3FCU - chains A and B; structure by X-ray diffraction, 2.90 A resolution.

[Chain A]
Molecule: Integrin, alpha 2b
From: Homo sapiens
Notes: fragment: headpiece
UniProt: Q17R67 (Q17R67_HUMAN); residues 1-457 here correspond to UniProt positions 32-488 (UniProt number = residue number + 31)
Chain sequence (457 residues; row label = number of the first residue in the row):
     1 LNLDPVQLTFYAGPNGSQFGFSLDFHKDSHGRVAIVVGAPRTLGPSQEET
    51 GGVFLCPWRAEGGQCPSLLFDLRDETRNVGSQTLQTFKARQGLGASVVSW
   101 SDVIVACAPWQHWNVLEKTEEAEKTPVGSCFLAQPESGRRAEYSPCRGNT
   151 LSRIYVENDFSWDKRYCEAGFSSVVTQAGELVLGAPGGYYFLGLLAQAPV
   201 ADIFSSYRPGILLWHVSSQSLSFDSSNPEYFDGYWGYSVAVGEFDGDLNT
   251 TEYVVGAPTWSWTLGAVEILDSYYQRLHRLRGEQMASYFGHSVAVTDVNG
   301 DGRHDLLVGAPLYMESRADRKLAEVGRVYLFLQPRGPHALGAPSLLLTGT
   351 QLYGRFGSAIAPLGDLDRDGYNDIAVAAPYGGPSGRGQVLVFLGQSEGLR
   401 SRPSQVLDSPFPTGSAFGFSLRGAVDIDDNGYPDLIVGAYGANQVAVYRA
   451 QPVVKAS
Cystine bridges: Cys56-Cys65, Cys107-Cys130, Cys146-Cys167
Covalently attached groups: N-acetylglucosamine (NAG) linked to Asn15
Bound ions: Ca2+ site 1: Glu243, Asp245, Asp247, Thr250, Glu252; Ca2+ site 2: Asp297, Asn299, Asp301, Arg303, Asp305; Ca2+ site 3: Asp365, Asp367, Asp369, Tyr371, Asp373; Ca2+ site 4: Asp426, Asp428, Asn430, Tyr432, Asp434

[Chain B]
Molecule: Integrin beta-3
From: Homo sapiens
UniProt: P05106 (ITB3_HUMAN); residues 1-461 here correspond to UniProt positions 27-487 (UniProt number = residue number + 26)
Chain sequence (461 residues; numbered 1 to 461; the number before each row is that of its first residue):
     1 GPNICTTRGVSSCQQCLAVSPMCAWCSDEALPLGSPRCDLKENLLKDNCA
    51 PESIEFPVSEARVLEDRPLSDKGSGDSSQVTQVSPQRIALRLRPDDSKNF
   101 SIQVRQVEDYPVDIYYLMDLSYSMKDDLWSIQNLGTKLATQMRKLTSNLR
   151 IGFGAFVDKPVSPYMYISPPEALENPCYDMKTTCLPMFGYKHVLTLTDQV
   201 TRFNEEVKKQSVSRNRDAPEGGFDAIMQATVCDEKIGWRNDASHLLVFTT
   251 DAKTHIALDGRLAGIVQPNDGQCHVGSDNHYSASTTMDYPSLGLMTEKLS
   301 QKNINLIFAVTENVVNLYQNYSELIPGTTVGVLSMDSSNVLQLIVDAYGK
   351 IRSKVELEVRDLPEELSLSFNATCLNNEVIPGLKSCMGLKIGDTVSFSIE
   401 AKVRGCPQEKEKSFTIKPVGFKDSLIVQVTFDCDCACQAQAEPNSHRCNN
   451 GNGTFECGVCR
Not modelled in the structure: 73-78
UniProt features mapped onto this chain:
  - region: Cys177 to Cys184 (Involved in CX3CL1-, NRG1-, FGF1- and IGF1-binding), Gln267 to Met287 (CX3CL1-binding)
  - binding site (Mg(2+)): Ser121, Ser123, Glu220
  - binding site (Ca(2+)): Ser123, Asp126, Asp127, Asp158, Asn215, Asp217, Pro219, Glu220, Asp251, Met335
  - glycosylation (N-linked (GlcNAc...) asparagine): Asn99, Asn320, Asn371, Asn452
Cystine bridges: Cys5-Cys23, Cys13-Cys435, Cys16-Cys38, Cys26-Cys49, Cys177-Cys184, Cys232-Cys273, Cys374-Cys386, Cys406-Cys433, Cys437-Cys457, Cys448-Cys460
Covalently attached groups: N-acetylglucosamine (NAG) linked to Asn99, Asn320, Asn371
Bound ions: Mg2+: Ser121, Ser123, Glu220; Ca2+ site 1: Ser123, Asp126, Asp127, Asp251; Ca2+ site 2: Asp158, Asn215, Asp217, Pro219, Glu220
From the paper describing this entry:
  - Ca2+ coordination: Asp251
  - conformationally variable residues (loop rearrangement): Asp119, Ser123, Met335
  - Mg2+ coordination: Ser123

[Interface between chain A and chain B]
Pairs across the interface (64):
  Phe21(A) - Arg261(B)
  Phe21(A) - Val266(B)  hydrophobic
  Arg41(A) - Gly264(B)  hydrogen bond (side chain-backbone)
  Trp110(A) - Arg261(B)  hydrogen bond (side chain-backbone)
  Trp110(A) - Leu262(B)
  Trp110(A) - Gly264(B)
  His112(A) - Ser162(B)  hydrogen bond
  His112(A) - Ile167(B)
  Glu121(A) - Ser168(B)  hydrogen bond
  Glu121(A) - Pro169(B)
  Glu123(A) - Tyr166(B)
  Glu123(A) - Ser168(B)
  Glu123(A) - Asp179(B)
  Glu123(A) - Arg216(B)  salt bridge
  Lys124(A) - Ile167(B)
  Lys124(A) - Ser168(B)  hydrogen bond (backbone-side chain)
  Thr125(A) - Arg216(B)
  Pro126(A) - Ser162(B)
  Pro126(A) - Pro163(B)  hydrophobic
  Tyr166(A) - Arg216(B)
  Glu168(A) - Pro163(B)
  Glu168(A) - Leu262(B)
  Phe171(A) - Arg261(B)
  Tyr190(A) - Arg216(B)  hydrogen bond (side chain-backbone)
  Phe191(A) - Pro163(B)  hydrophobic
  Phe191(A) - Asp217(B)
  Phe231(A) - Lys253(B)  hydrogen bond (backbone-side chain)
  Asp232(A) - Pro219(B)
  Asp232(A) - Lys253(B)  salt bridge
  Tyr234(A) - His255(B)
  Tyr234(A) - Asp259(B)
  Tyr234(A) - Leu262(B)  hydrophobic
  Tyr237(A) - Leu258(B)  hydrogen bond (side chain-backbone)
  Tyr237(A) - Arg261(B)
  Thr259(A) - Asp259(B)
  Trp262(A) - Lys253(B)
  Thr263(A) - Ile256(B)
  Thr263(A) - Tyr321(B)  hydrogen bond
  Gln284(A) - Leu324(B)
  Met285(A) - Leu317(B)  hydrophobic
  Met285(A) - Asn320(B)
  Met285(A) - Tyr321(B)  hydrophobic
  Met285(A) - Leu324(B)
  Ala286(A) - Ile256(B)  hydrophobic
  Ala286(A) - Leu292(B)  hydrophobic
  Tyr288(A) - Ile256(B)  hydrophobic
  Tyr288(A) - Ala257(B)
  Tyr288(A) - Leu258(B)  hydrogen bond (side chain-backbone)
  Tyr288(A) - Asp259(B)  hydrogen bond
  His291(A) - Leu258(B)
  Leu312(A) - Ala257(B)
  Leu312(A) - Leu258(B)  hydrophobic
  Met314(A) - Gly293(B)
  Met314(A) - Leu324(B)  hydrophobic
  Leu322(A) - Leu324(B)
  Glu324(A) - Ser291(B)  hydrogen bond
  Tyr353(A) - Gly293(B)
  Tyr353(A) - Leu294(B)
  Tyr353(A) - Glu297(B)  hydrogen bond
  Arg355(A) - Leu258(B)
  Arg355(A) - Pro268(B)
  Tyr380(A) - Pro268(B)
  Phe419(A) - Arg261(B)
  Tyr440(A) - Val266(B)
Also at the interface, not in a pair above, chain A (41 interface residues in all): Gln18, Ala95, Asn114, Ser152, Pro311, Arg320
Also at the interface, not in a pair above, chain B (33 interface residues in all): Ala218, Glu323, Pro326

[Summary]
The interface between chain A and chain B involves 41 residues on one side and 33 on the other, with 13
hydrogen bonds and 2 salt bridges. Polar pairs include Glu123(A)-Arg216(B), Asp232(A)-Lys253(B) and
Arg41(A)-Gly264(B). N-acetylglucosamine is covalently linked to Asn15(A). From the paper: Ca2+ coordination by
Asp251(B); Mg2+ coordination by Ser123(B).
Here chain A is Integrin, alpha 2b and chain B is Integrin beta-3, both from Homo sapiens. Entry 3FCU
(Structure of headpiece of integrin aIIBb3 in open conformation) was determined by X-ray diffraction.
